1ZQL - chains P and A of the 3 polymer chains in the assembly; structure by X-ray diffraction, 3.30 A resolution.

Chain P:
Molecule: 7-nt DNA strand
Sequence (7 nucleotides; numbered 1 to 7; the number before each row is that of its first residue):
     1 TCTAATG
Bound ions: Mn2+ site 1: DT6 (shared with Thr101(A) of chain A); Mn2+ site 2 near DG7 (its only coordinating residue here)

Chain A:
Protein: Protein (DNA polymerase beta (e.c.2.7.7.7))
Organism: Homo sapiens
UniProt: P06746 (DPOB_HUMAN); residues 2-335 here correspond to UniProt positions 1-334 (UniProt number = residue number - 1)
Chain sequence (335 residues; each row starts with the number of its first residue):
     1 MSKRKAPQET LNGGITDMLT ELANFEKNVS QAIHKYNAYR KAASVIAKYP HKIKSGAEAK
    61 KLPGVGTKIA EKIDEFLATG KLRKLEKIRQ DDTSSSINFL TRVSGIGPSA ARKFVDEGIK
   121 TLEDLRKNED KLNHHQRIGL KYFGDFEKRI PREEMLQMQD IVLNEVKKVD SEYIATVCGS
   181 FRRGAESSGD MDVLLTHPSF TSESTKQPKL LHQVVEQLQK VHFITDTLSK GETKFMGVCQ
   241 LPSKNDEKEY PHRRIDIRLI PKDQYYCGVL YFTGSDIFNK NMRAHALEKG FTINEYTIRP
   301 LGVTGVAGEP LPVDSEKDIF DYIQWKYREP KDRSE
Not modelled in the structure: 1-8
Swiss-Prot annotation at these positions:
  - binding site (K(+)): Lys61
  - binding site (Na(+)): Lys61
Bound ions: Mn2+ site 1 near Leu62 (its only coordinating residue here); Mn2+ site 2: Thr101 (shared with DT6(P) of chain P)

How chain P and chain A interact:
Contacting residue pairs (17; chain P residue first):
  DA4(P) - Ser109(A)  phosphate contact
  DA5(P) - Gly105(A)  sugar contact
  DA5(P) - Ile106(A)  phosphate contact
  DA5(P) - Gly107(A)  hydrogen bond to the phosphate
  DA5(P) - Pro108(A)  phosphate contact
  DA5(P) - Ser109(A)  hydrogen bond to the phosphate
  DA5(P) - Ala110(A)  hydrogen bond to the phosphate
  DT6(P) - Val103(A)  phosphate contact
  DT6(P) - Ser104(A)  phosphate contact
  DT6(P) - Gly105(A)  hydrogen bond to the phosphate
  DT6(P) - Ile106(A)  hydrogen bond to the phosphate
  DT6(P) - Lys234(A)  base contact
  DT6(P) - Met236(A)  sugar contact
  DG7(P) - Asp192(A)  phosphate contact
  DG7(P) - Arg254(A)  salt bridge to the phosphate
  DG7(P) - Asp256(A)  phosphate contact
  DG7(P) - Arg258(A)  phosphate contact
Other interface residues (no listed pair), chain A (16 interface residues in all): Thr101, Asp190

In short:
The interface between chain P and chain A involves 4 residues on one side and 16 on the other; the contacts
include 5 hydrogen bonds and 1 salt bridge. Polar pairs include DA5(P)-Gly107(A), DA5(P)-Ser109(A) and
DA5(P)-Ala110(A).
Chain P is a 7-nt DNA strand and chain A is Protein (DNA polymerase beta (e.c.2.7.7.7)) (Homo sapiens); the
structure, DNA polymerase beta (pol B) (e.c.2.7.7.7) complexed with seven base pairs of DNA; soaked in the
..., was determined by X-ray diffraction (same publication as 1ZQA, 1ZQB, 1ZQC, 1ZQD, 1ZQE, 1ZQG and 28
further entries).
